Entry 6UTQ (X-ray diffraction, 2.39 A resolution); this record covers chains C and F of the 6 polymer chains in the assembly.

[Chain C (and F)]
Protein: ATP-dependent sacrificial sulfur transferase LarE
From: Lactobacillus plantarum
Notes: chain F of this document is another copy of the same molecule, construct and numbering; everything in this record applies to it too
UniProt: A0A0G9FES3 (A0A0G9FES3_LACPN); residues 1-276 here = UniProt positions 1-276
Chain sequence (286 residues; numbered 1 to 286; the number before each row is that of its first residue):
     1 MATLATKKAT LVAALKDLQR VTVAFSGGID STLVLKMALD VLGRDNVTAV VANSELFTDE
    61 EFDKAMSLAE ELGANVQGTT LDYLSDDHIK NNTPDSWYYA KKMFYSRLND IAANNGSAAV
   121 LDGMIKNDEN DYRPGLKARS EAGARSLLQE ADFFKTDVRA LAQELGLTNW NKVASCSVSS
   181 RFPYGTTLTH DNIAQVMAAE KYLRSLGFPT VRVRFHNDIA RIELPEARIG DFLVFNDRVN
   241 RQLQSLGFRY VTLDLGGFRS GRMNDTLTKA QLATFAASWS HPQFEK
Unresolved in the structure: 1, 127-135, 260-286 (chain F: 1, 127-137, 261-286)
Differences from the reference sequence: expression tag (277-286)
Bound ions: Cd2+ site 1 near His190 (its only coordinating residue here); Cd2+ site 2: Asp231 (shared with 1 residue of chain A; 1 residue of chain B)
What the authors report for this chain:
  - mutagenesis - D231R: unchanged catalytic activity

[Interface between chain C and chain F]
Residue-residue contacts - 7 pairs, chain C then chain F:
  Leu233(C) with Val234(F), hydrophobic
  Val234(C) with Leu233(F); Asn236(F)
  Asn236(C) with Val234(F)
  Asp237(C) with Arg238(F), salt bridge
  Arg238(C) with Asp237(F), salt bridge
  Arg241(C) with Arg241(F)
Other interface residues (no listed pair), chain F (7 interface residues in all): Gly230

[In short]
6 residues of chain C face 7 of chain F across their interface; the contacts include 2 salt bridges. Its one
salt-bridged contact is Asp237(C)-Arg238(F). The paper reports that D231R of chain C leaves catalytic activity
unchanged.
Chain C and chain F are both ATP-dependent sacrificial sulfur transferase LarE (Lactobacillus plantarum); the
structure, LarE, a sulfur transferase involved in synthesis of the cofactor for lactate racemase in complex
with ..., was determined by X-ray diffraction (same publication as 6UTP, 6UTR and 6UTT).
